Entry 1ZZB (X-ray diffraction, 2.30 A resolution); this record covers chains A and B.

== Chain A (and B) ==
Molecule: Hydroxypropylphosphonic Acid Epoxidase
Organism: Streptomyces wedmorensis
Notes: EC 1.14.-.-; chain B of this document is another copy of the same molecule, construct and numbering; everything in this record applies to it too
Reference sequence: Q56185 (Q56185_STRWE); residue numbers follow UniProt; this construct covers 1-198
Amino-acid sequence (198 residues; numbered 1 to 198; the number before each row is that of its first residue):
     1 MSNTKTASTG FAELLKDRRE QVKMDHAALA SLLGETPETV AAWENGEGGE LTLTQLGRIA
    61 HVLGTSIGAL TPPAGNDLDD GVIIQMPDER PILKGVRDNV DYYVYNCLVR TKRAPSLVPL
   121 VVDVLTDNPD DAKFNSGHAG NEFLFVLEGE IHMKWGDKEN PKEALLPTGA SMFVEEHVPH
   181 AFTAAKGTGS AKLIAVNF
Not modelled in the structure: 1-5, 91-100, 188-189 (chain B: 1-5)
Bound ions: Co2+: His138, Glu142, His180 (together with (S)-2-hydroxypropylphosphonic acid)
Ligand contacts: (S)-2-hydroxypropylphosphonic acid (S0H): Tyr103, Tyr105, Lys133, Phe134, Asn135, His138, Glu142, His180
Curated features (UniProtKB/Swiss-Prot):
  - DNA-binding region: His26 to Asn45 (H-T-H motif)
  - binding site (substrate): Lys23, Arg97, Tyr105, Asn135 to His138, Glu142
  - binding site (Fe cation): His138, Glu142, His180
  - mutagenesis: Lys23 (K23A: Abolishes (S)-2-hydroxypropylphosphonic acid epoxidase activity), Tyr105 (Y105F: Abolishes (S)-2-hydroxypropylphosphonic acid epoxidase activity), Glu142 (E142A: Abolishes (S)-2-hydroxypropylphosphonic acid epoxidase activity)

== Interface between chain A and chain B ==
Contacting residue pairs (55):
  Ala7(A) - Leu53(B)
  Ser8(A) - Leu53(B)
  Phe11(A) - Leu53(B)  hydrophobic
  Arg18(A) - Pro115(B)  hydrogen bond (side chain-backbone)
  Gln21(A) - Val118(B)
  Val22(A) - Arg110(B)
  Lys23(A) - Leu93(B)
  Lys23(A) - Tyr105(B)
  Gly48(A) - Leu53(B)
  Gly49(A) - Thr52(B)
  Gly49(A) - Leu53(B)  hydrogen bond (backbone-backbone)
  Gly49(A) - Thr54(B)  hydrogen bond (backbone-side chain)
  Glu50(A) - Thr52(B)
  Leu51(A) - Leu51(B)
  Leu51(A) - Thr52(B)
  Leu51(A) - Leu53(B)  hydrogen bond (backbone-backbone)
  Thr52(A) - Gly49(B)
  Thr52(A) - Glu50(B)
  Thr52(A) - Leu51(B)
  Leu53(A) - Ala7(B)
  Leu53(A) - Ser8(B)
  Leu53(A) - Phe11(B)  hydrophobic
  Leu53(A) - Gly48(B)
  Leu53(A) - Gly49(B)
  Leu53(A) - Leu51(B)  hydrogen bond (backbone-backbone)
  Leu53(A) - Leu56(B)  hydrophobic
  Thr54(A) - Gly49(B)  hydrogen bond (side chain-backbone)
  Leu56(A) - Leu53(B)  hydrophobic
  Leu56(A) - Leu56(B)  hydrophobic
  His61(A) - Lys112(B)  hydrogen bond
  Gly64(A) - Lys112(B)
  Gly64(A) - Pro115(B)
  Thr65(A) - Ala74(B)
  Thr65(A) - Pro115(B)
  Ser66(A) - Pro72(B)
  Ser66(A) - Pro73(B)
  Ser66(A) - Ala74(B)
  Ile67(A) - Thr71(B)
  Gly68(A) - Gly68(B)
  Gly68(A) - Thr71(B)
  Thr71(A) - Ile67(B)
  Thr71(A) - Gly68(B)
  Pro72(A) - Ser66(B)
  Pro73(A) - Ser66(B)
  Ala74(A) - Thr65(B)
  Ala74(A) - Ser66(B)
  Tyr105(A) - Lys23(B)
  Arg110(A) - Val22(B)
  Lys112(A) - His61(B)  hydrogen bond
  Lys112(A) - Gly64(B)
  Pro115(A) - Arg18(B)  hydrogen bond (backbone-side chain)
  Pro115(A) - Gly64(B)
  Pro115(A) - Thr65(B)
  Val118(A) - Gln21(B)
  Leu120(A) - Lys23(B)
Interface residues without a listed pair, chain A (36 interface residues in all): Met24, Asp25, Gly57, Cys107, Thr111
Interface residues without a listed pair, chain B (36 interface residues in all): Gly57, Lys94, Cys107, Thr111, Leu120

== In short ==
Chain A and chain B each contribute 36 residues to their interface; the contacts include 9 hydrogen bonds.
Polar contacts include Arg18(A)-Pro115(B), Gly49(A)-Thr54(B) and His61(A)-Lys112(B). Chain A binds
(S)-2-hydroxypropylphosphonic acid.
Chain A and chain B are both Hydroxypropylphosphonic Acid Epoxidase (Streptomyces wedmorensis); the structure,
Crystal Structure of CoII HppE in Complex with Substrate, was determined by X-ray diffraction together with
1ZZ6, 1ZZ7, 1ZZ8, 1ZZ9 and 1ZZC from the same study.
